8XSG - chain A; structure by X-ray diffraction, 1.80 A resolution.

== Chain A ==
Protein: Putative glycosyltransferase
Source organism: Actinobacillus minor NM305
UniProtKB: C5RYK2 (C5RYK2_9PAST); residues 3-342 here correspond to UniProt positions 2-341 (UniProt number = residue number - 1)
Sequence (342 residues; numbered 1 to 342; the number before each row is that of its first residue):
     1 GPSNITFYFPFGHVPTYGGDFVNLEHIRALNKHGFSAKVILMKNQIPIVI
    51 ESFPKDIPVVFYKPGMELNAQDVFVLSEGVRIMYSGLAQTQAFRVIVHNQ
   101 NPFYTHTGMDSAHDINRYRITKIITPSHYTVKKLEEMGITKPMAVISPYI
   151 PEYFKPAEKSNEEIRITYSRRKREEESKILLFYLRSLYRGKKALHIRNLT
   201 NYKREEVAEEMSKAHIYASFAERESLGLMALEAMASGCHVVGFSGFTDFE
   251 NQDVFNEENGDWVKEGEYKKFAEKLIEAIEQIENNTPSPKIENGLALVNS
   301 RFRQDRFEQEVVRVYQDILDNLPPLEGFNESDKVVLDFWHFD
Sequence notes: expression tag (1-2)
Residues lining bound ligands: uridine (URI): Phe-154, Arg-171, Leu-199, Thr-200, Asn-201, Tyr-202, Lys-203, Arg-204, Val-207, Leu-228, Met-229, Glu-232
Reported in the primary citation:
  - binding site for uridine: Arg-171, Tyr-202, Arg-204, Glu-232
  - mutagenesis - K172A, R204A, E224A, E232A: decreased catalytic activity on Glcalpha1-6Glc-PA
  - specificity-determining residues: Thr-16, Gly-79, Val-80 (proposed by the authors, not directly observed)
  - specificity-determining residues: Tyr-17
  - mutagenesis - T16C/Y17T/G79V/V80M: increased catalytic activity on Glc1-peptide
  - mutagenesis - N101A: unchanged catalytic activity
  - mutagenesis - E136A/S186A: decreased catalytic activity on 37  degC
  - mutagenesis - E136A/S186A: unchanged catalytic activity on 4  degC

== In short ==
Bound to chain A: uridine. The paper reports a binding site for uridine at Arg-171, Tyr-202 and Arg-204 among
others; K172A, R204A and E224A, among others, reduce catalytic activity on Glcalpha1-6Glc-PA; 7 substitutions
were tested in all.
Chain A is Putative glycosyltransferase (Actinobacillus minor NM305); the structure, Crystal structure of the
Actinobacillus minor NM305 glucosyltransferase in complex with UDP, was determined by X-ray diffraction,
deposited together with 8XSH.
